PDB entry 7PFT | electron microscopy, 9.80 A resolution (very low resolution: no residue pairs are listed; an interface is given only as per-side residue counts) | chains E and J of the 29 polymer chains in the assembly

# Chain E
Protein: Histone H3.2
From: Homo sapiens
UniProt: Q71DI3 (H32_HUMAN); residues 0-135 here correspond to UniProt positions 1-136 (UniProt number = residue number + 1)
Chain sequence (136 residues; each row starts with the number of its first residue; numbering starts at 0):
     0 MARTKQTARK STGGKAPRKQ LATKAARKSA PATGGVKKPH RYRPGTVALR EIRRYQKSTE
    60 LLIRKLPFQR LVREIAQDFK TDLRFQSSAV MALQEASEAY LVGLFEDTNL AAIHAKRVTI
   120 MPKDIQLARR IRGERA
Unresolved in the structure: 0-36, 134-135
Sequence notes: engineered mutation Ala-110 (Cys111 in Q71DI3)
Curated features (UniProtKB/Swiss-Prot):
  - modified residue: Arg-2 (Asymmetric dimethylarginine), Thr-3 (Phosphothreonine), Lys-4 (Allysine), Gln-5 (5-glutamyl dopamine), Thr-6 (Phosphothreonine), Arg-8 (Citrulline), Lys-9 (N6,N6,N6-trimethyllysine), Ser-10 (ADP-ribosylserine), Thr-11 (Phosphothreonine), Lys-14 (N6-(2-hydroxyisobutyryl)lysine), Arg-17 (Asymmetric dimethylarginine), Lys-18 (N6-(2-hydroxyisobutyryl)lysine), Lys-23 (N6-(2-hydroxyisobutyryl)lysine), Arg-26 (Citrulline), Lys-27 (N6,N6,N6-trimethyllysine), Ser-28 (ADP-ribosylserine), Lys-36 (N6,N6,N6-trimethyllysine), Lys-37 (N6-methyllysine), Tyr-41 (Phosphotyrosine), Lys-56 (N6,N6,N6-trimethyllysine) and 8 more in UniProt
  - lipidation: Lys-18 (N6-decanoyllysine)

# Chain J
Molecule: 591-nt DNA strand
From: synthetic construct
Sequence (591 nucleotides; row label = number of the first residue in the row):
   223 CATGCACTTA CATGCACAGG ATGTATATAT GTGACACGTG CCTGGAGACT AGGGAGTAAT
   283 CCCCTTGGCG GTTAAAACGC GGGGGACAGC GCGTACGTGC GTTTAAGCGG TGCTAGAGCT
   343 GTCTACGACC AATTGAGCGG CCTCGGCACC GGGATTCTCC AGTGGCCAGT GGCGGCCAGT
   403 GGCGGCCAGA GTACTTACAT GCACTTACAT GCACTTACAT GCACAGGATG TATATATGTG
   463 ACACGTGCCT GGAGACTAGG GAGTAATCCC CTTGGCGGTT AAAACGCGGG GGACAGCGCG
   523 TACGTGCGTT TAAGCGGTGC TAGAGCTGTC TACGACCAAT TGAGCGGCCT CGGCACCGGG
   583 ATTCTCCAGT GGCCAGTGGC GGCCAGTGGC GGCCAGAGTA CTTACATGCA CTTACATGCA
   643 CTTACATGCA CAGGATGTAT ATATGTGACA CGTGCCTGGA GACTAGGGAG TAATCCCCTT
   703 GGCGGTTAAA ACGCGGGGGA CAGCGCGTAC GTGCGTTTAA GCGGTGCTAG AGCTGTCTAC
   763 GACCAATTGA GCGGCCTCGG CACCGGGATT CTCCAGTGGC CAGTGGCGGC C

# How chain E and chain J interact
At this resolution (10 A) residue pairs are not listed: 17 residues of chain E and 14 of chain J lie at the interface.

# Overview
Chain E and chain J form an interface of 17 and 14 residues respectively.
Here chain E is Histone H3.2 (Homo sapiens) and chain J is a 591-nt DNA strand (synthetic construct). Entry
7PFT (Trinucleosome of the 4x207 nucleosome array containing H1) was determined by electron microscopy (same
publication as 7PET, 7PEU, 7PEV, 7PEW, 7PEX, 7PEY and 16 further entries).
